2OHT - chain A; structure by X-ray diffraction, 2.30 A resolution.

# Chain A
Protein: Beta-secretase 1
Organism: Homo sapiens
Notes: EC 3.4.23.46; fragment: protease domain
UniProtKB: P56817 (BACE1_HUMAN); residues -16 to 385 here correspond to UniProt positions 45-446 (UniProt number = residue number + 61)
Sequence (402 residues; each row starts with the number of its first residue; numbers below 1 keep their minus sign (Arg-16 is residue -16)):
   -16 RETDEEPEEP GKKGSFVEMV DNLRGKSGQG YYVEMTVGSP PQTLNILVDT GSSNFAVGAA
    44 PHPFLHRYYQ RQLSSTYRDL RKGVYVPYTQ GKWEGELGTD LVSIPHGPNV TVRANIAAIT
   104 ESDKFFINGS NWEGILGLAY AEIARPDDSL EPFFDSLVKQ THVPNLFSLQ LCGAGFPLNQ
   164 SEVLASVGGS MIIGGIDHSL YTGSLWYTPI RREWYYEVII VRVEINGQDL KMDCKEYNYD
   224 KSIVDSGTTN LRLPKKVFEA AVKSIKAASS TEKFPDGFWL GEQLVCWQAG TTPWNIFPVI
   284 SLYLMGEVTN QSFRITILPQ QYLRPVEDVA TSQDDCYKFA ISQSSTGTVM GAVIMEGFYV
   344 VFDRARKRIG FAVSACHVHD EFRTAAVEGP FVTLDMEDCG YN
Not modelled in the structure: -16 to -2, 158-167
Construct notes: engineered mutation Lys-5 (Arg56 in P56817), Lys-4 (Arg57 in P56817)
Curated features (UniProtKB/Swiss-Prot):
  - active site: Asp32, Asp228
  - modified residue (N6-acetyllysine): Lys65, Lys214, Lys218, Lys224, Lys238, Lys239, Lys246
  - glycosylation (N-linked (GlcNAc...) asparagine): Asn92, Asn111, Asn162, Asn293
Disulfides: Cys155-Cys359, Cys217-Cys382, Cys269-Cys319
Small-molecule neighbours: IP6 (n~3~-[3-(1H-indol-6-yl)benzyl]pyridine-2,3-diamine): Gly11, Gln12, Gly13, Leu30, Asp32, Gly34, Ser35, Tyr71, Phe108, Ile110, Trp115, Ile118, Asp228, Gly230, Thr231

# In short
Chain A binds compound IP6. From UniProt: active-site residues Asp32 and Asp228.
Chain A is Beta-secretase 1 (Homo sapiens); the structure, X-ray crystal structure of beta secretase complexed
with compound 7, was determined by X-ray diffraction together with 2OHP, 2OHQ, 2OHR, 2OHS and 2OHU from the
same study.
